PDB entry 6R0Z | electron microscopy, 3.80 A resolution | chains D and G of the 26 polymer chains in the assembly

Chain D:
Molecule: V-type ATP synthase beta chain
Organism: Thermus thermophilus (strain HB8 / ATCC 27634 / DSM 579)
UniProtKB: Q56404 (VATB_THET8); residues 1-478 here = UniProt positions 1-478
Sequence (478 residues; each row starts with the number of its first residue):
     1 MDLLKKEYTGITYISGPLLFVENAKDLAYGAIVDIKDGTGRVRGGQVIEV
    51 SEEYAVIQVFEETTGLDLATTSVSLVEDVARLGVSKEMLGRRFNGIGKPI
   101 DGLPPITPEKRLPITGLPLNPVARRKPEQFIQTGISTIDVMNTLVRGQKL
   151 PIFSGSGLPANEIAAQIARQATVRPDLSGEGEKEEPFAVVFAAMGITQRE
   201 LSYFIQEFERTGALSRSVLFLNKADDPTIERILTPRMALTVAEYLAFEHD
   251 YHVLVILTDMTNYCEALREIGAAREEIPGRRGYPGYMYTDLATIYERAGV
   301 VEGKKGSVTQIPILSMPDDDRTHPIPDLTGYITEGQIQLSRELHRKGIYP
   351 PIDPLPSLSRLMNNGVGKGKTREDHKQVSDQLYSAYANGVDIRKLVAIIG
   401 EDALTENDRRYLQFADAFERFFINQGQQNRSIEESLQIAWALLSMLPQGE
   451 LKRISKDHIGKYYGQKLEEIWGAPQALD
Not modelled in the structure: 1-4, 465-478

Chain G:
Molecule: V-type ATP synthase subunit D
Organism: Thermus thermophilus (strain HB8 / ATCC 27634 / DSM 579)
UniProtKB: O87880 (VATD_THET8); numbering as in UniProt (aligned over 1-223)
Sequence (223 residues; each row starts with the number of its first residue):
     1 MSQVSPTRMNLLQRRGQLRLAQKGVDLLKKKRDALVAEFFGLVREAMEAR
    51 KALDQAAKEAYAALLLAQAFDGPEVVAGAALGVPPLEGVEAEVENVWGSK
   101 VPRLKATFPDGALLSPVGTPAYTLEASRAFRRYAEALIRVANTETRLKKI
   151 GEEIKKTTRRVNALEQVVIPGIRAQIRFIQQVLEQREREDTFRLKRIKGK
   201 IEAREAEEEGGRPNPQVEIGAGL
Not modelled in the structure: 1-2, 213-223

How chain D and chain G interact:
Residue-residue contacts (17; chain D residue first):
  I277(D) with T191(G); K198(G)
  P278(D) with T191(G)
  G279(D) with E187(G)
  R280(D) with E187(G)
  R281(D) with R8(G); E187(G), hydrogen bond (backbone-side chain)
  D318(D) with L12(G)
  D320(D) with L12(G); R15(G), salt bridge
  T322(D) with R15(G), hydrogen bond
  D391(D) with K30(G), salt bridge
  K394(D) with L27(G)
  L395(D) with K30(G)
  I398(D) with L27(G), hydrophobic; K31(G)
  I399(D) with A34(G), hydrophobic
Also at the interface, not in a pair above, chain D (16 interface residues in all): E53, E275, G282
Also at the interface, not in a pair above, chain G (13 interface residues in all): L194, K195, E209

Overview:
Chain D and chain G form an interface of 16 and 13 residues respectively, with 2 hydrogen bonds and 2 salt
bridges. Polar contacts include D320(D)-R15(G), D391(D)-K30(G) and R281(D)-E187(G).
Here chain D is V-type ATP synthase beta chain and chain G is V-type ATP synthase subunit D, both from Thermus
thermophilus (strain HB8 / ATCC 27634 / DSM 579). Entry 6R0Z (Thermus thermophilus V/A-type ATPase/synthase,
rotational state 1L) was determined by electron microscopy together with 6QUM, 6R0W, 6R0Y and 6R10 from the
same study.
